Entry 1GXP (X-ray diffraction, 2.50 A resolution); this record covers chains B and C of the 4 polymer chains in the assembly.

[Chain B]
Protein: Phosphate regulon transcriptional regulatory protein
From: Escherichia coli
Notes: fragment: dna-binding and transactivation domain, residues 124-229
UniProtKB: P08402 (PHOB_ECOLI); residues 124-229 here = UniProt positions 124-229
Chain sequence (106 residues; numbered 124 to 229; the number before each row is that of its first residue):
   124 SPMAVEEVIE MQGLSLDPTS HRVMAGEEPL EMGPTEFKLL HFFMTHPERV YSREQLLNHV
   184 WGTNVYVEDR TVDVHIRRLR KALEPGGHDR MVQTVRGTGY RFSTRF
Unresolved in the structure: 124-128

[Chain C]
Molecule: 23-nt DNA strand
Sequence (23 nucleotides; row label = number of the first residue in the row):
     1 GAGCTGTCAT AAAGTTGTCA CGG

[Interface between chain B and chain C]
Pairs across the interface - 18 pairs, chain B then chain C:
  Gly156(B) - DT15(C)  phosphate contact
  Pro157(B) - DT15(C)  phosphate contact
  Pro157(B) - DT16(C)  phosphate contact
  Thr158(B) - DT16(C)  hydrogen bond to the phosphate
  Glu159(B) - DT16(C)  phosphate contact
  Trp184(B) - DG17(C)  hydrogen bond to the phosphate
  Tyr189(B) - DG17(C)  phosphate contact
  Tyr189(B) - DT18(C)  phosphate contact
  Val190(B) - DT18(C)  phosphate contact
  Glu191(B) - DT18(C)  hydrogen bond to the phosphate
  Glu191(B) - DC19(C)  phosphate contact
  Thr194(B) - DG17(C)  sugar contact
  Thr194(B) - DT18(C)  hydrogen bond to the phosphate
  Val197(B) - DT18(C)  base contact
  Val197(B) - DC19(C)  base contact
  His198(B) - DG17(C)  salt bridge to the phosphate
  Arg201(B) - DT16(C)  base contact
  Arg201(B) - DG17(C)  hydrogen bond to the base
Interface residues without a listed pair, chain B (13 interface residues in all): Met155

[In short]
13 residues of chain B and 5 residues of chain C are in contact; the contacts include 5 hydrogen bonds and 1
salt bridge. Among the polar pairs are Arg201(B)-DG17(C), Thr158(B)-DT16(C) and Trp184(B)-DG17(C).
Here chain B is Phosphate regulon transcriptional regulatory protein (Escherichia coli) and chain C is a 23-nt
DNA strand. Entry 1GXP (PhoB effector domain in complex with pho box DNA) was determined by X-ray diffraction
together with 1GXQ from the same study.
